6PCV - chains B and G of the 3 polymer chains in the assembly; structure by electron microscopy, 3.20 A resolution.

== Chain B ==
Protein: Guanine nucleotide-binding protein G(I)/G(S)/G(T) subunit beta-1
Organism: Bos taurus
UniProt: P62871 (GBB1_BOVIN); residues 1-340 here = UniProt positions 1-340
Sequence (340 residues; numbered 1 to 340; the number before each row is that of its first residue):
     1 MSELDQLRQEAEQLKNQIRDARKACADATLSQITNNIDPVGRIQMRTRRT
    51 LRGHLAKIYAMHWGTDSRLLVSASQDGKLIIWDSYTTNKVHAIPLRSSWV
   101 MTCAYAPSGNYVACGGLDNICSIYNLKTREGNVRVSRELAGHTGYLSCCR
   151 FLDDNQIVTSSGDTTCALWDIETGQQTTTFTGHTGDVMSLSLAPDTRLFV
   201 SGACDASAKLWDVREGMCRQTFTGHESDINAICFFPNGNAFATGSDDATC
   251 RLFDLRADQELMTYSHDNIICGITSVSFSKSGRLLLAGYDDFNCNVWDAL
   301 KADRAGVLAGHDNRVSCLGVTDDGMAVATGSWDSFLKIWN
Disordered / not traced: 1
Swiss-Prot annotation at these positions:
  - modified residue: Ser2 (N-acetylserine), His266 (Phosphohistidine)
From the paper describing this entry:
  - mutagenesis - L4A, D5A, I270A: unchanged catalytic activity with Phosphatidylinositol (3,4,5) trisphosphate-dependent Rac exchanger 1
  - mutagenesis - D5A: unchanged catalytic activity (GEF activity)

== Chain G ==
Protein: Guanine nucleotide-binding protein G(I)/G(S)/G(O) subunit gamma-2
Organism: Bos taurus
UniProt: P63212 (GBG2_BOVIN); residues 1-71 here = UniProt positions 1-71
Sequence (81 residues; numbered -9 to 71; the number before each row is that of its first residue; numbers below 1 keep their minus sign (His-9 is residue -9)):
    -9 HHHHHHHHHHMASNNTASIAQARKLVEQLKMEANIDRIKVSKAAADLMAY
    41 CEAHAKEDPLLTPVPASENPFREKKFFSAIL
Disordered / not traced: -9 to 4, 67-71
Differences from the reference sequence: expression tag (-9 to 0); engineered mutation Ser68 (Cys in P63212)
Swiss-Prot annotation at these positions:
  - modified residue: Ala2 (N-acetylalanine)
From the paper describing this entry:
  - mutagenesis - K14A: unchanged catalytic activity with Phosphatidylinositol (3,4,5) trisphosphate-dependent Rac exchanger 1
  - mutagenesis - K14A: unchanged catalytic activity (GEF activity)

== Interface between chain B and chain G ==
Contacting residue pairs (84; chain B residue first):
  Leu7(B) - Ala12(G)  hydrophobic
  Leu7(B) - Val16(G)
  Glu10(B) - Val16(G)
  Leu14(B) - Val16(G)
  Leu14(B) - Lys20(G)
  Leu14(B) - Ala23(G)  hydrophobic
  Lys15(B) - Leu19(G)
  Gln17(B) - Ala23(G)
  Ile18(B) - Leu19(G)
  Ile18(B) - Glu22(G)
  Ile18(B) - Ala23(G)
  Ala21(B) - Arg27(G)
  Cys25(B) - Arg27(G)
  Cys25(B) - Lys29(G)
  Cys25(B) - Val30(G)  hydrogen bond (backbone-backbone)
  Ala26(B) - Val30(G)  hydrophobic
  Ala28(B) - Val30(G)
  Leu30(B) - Ala34(G)  hydrophobic
  Ile33(B) - Ala34(G)  hydrophobic
  Thr34(B) - Met38(G)
  Ile37(B) - Met38(G)  hydrophobic
  Ile43(B) - Leu50(G)
  Met45(B) - Leu50(G)  hydrophobic
  Arg48(B) - Phe61(G)
  Arg48(B) - Arg62(G)
  Arg49(B) - Pro60(G)  hydrogen bond (side chain-backbone)
  Arg49(B) - Phe61(G)  hydrogen bond (side chain-backbone)
  Arg68(B) - Phe66(G)
  Ser84(B) - Phe61(G)
  Tyr85(B) - Pro60(G)  hydrophobic
  Tyr85(B) - Phe61(G)  hydrophobic
  Tyr85(B) - Phe66(G)  hydrophobic
  Thr86(B) - Phe66(G)
  Cys218(B) - Gln18(G)  hydrogen bond (backbone-side chain)
  Cys218(B) - Glu22(G)
  Arg219(B) - Glu22(G)
  Arg219(B) - Ile25(G)
  Gln220(B) - Ile25(G)
  Thr221(B) - Glu22(G)  hydrogen bond
  Phe235(B) - Leu37(G)  hydrophobic
  Phe235(B) - Tyr40(G)  hydrophobic
  Phe235(B) - Cys41(G)  hydrophobic
  Pro236(B) - Tyr40(G)
  Asn237(B) - Leu37(G)
  Ala240(B) - Leu37(G)  hydrophobic
  Asp254(B) - Ala33(G)
  Arg256(B) - Arg27(G)
  Arg256(B) - Ile28(G)  hydrogen bond (backbone-backbone)
  Arg256(B) - Asp36(G)  salt bridge
  Ala257(B) - Ile28(G)
  Ala257(B) - Val30(G)  hydrophobic
  Ala257(B) - Ala33(G)  hydrophobic
  Asp258(B) - Ile25(G)
  Asp258(B) - Arg27(G)  salt bridge
  Gln259(B) - Val30(G)
  Leu261(B) - Val30(G)  hydrophobic
  Leu261(B) - Leu37(G)  hydrophobic
  Ser279(B) - Asp48(G)
  Ser279(B) - Leu50(G)
  Lys280(B) - Glu47(G)
  Lys280(B) - Asp48(G)  hydrogen bond (backbone-side chain)
  Ser281(B) - Tyr40(G)
  Ser281(B) - Cys41(G)  hydrogen bond (backbone-side chain)
  Ser281(B) - His44(G)  hydrogen bond (side chain-backbone)
  Ser281(B) - Ala45(G)
  Ser281(B) - Asp48(G)  hydrogen bond (backbone-side chain)
  Gly282(B) - Cys41(G)
  Arg283(B) - Cys41(G)
  Arg283(B) - Leu51(G)
  Leu284(B) - Leu51(G)
  Leu300(B) - Cys41(G)  hydrophobic
  Val320(B) - Leu50(G)  hydrophobic
  Gly324(B) - Asp48(G)
  Gly324(B) - Pro49(G)
  Gly324(B) - Leu50(G)
  Met325(B) - Pro49(G)  hydrophobic
  Met325(B) - Leu50(G)
  Met325(B) - Asn59(G)
  Met325(B) - Pro60(G)
  Met325(B) - Phe61(G)  hydrophobic
  Ala326(B) - Phe61(G)  hydrophobic
  Ile338(B) - Phe61(G)  hydrophobic
  Asn340(B) - Asn59(G)
  Asn340(B) - Phe61(G)
Also at the interface, not in a pair above, chain B (55 interface residues in all): Leu4, Ala11, Asp27, Asn239, Leu252, Asp323
Also at the interface, not in a pair above, chain G (35 interface residues in all): Ile9, Arg13, Ser31, Ala35

== In short ==
Chain B and chain G form an interface of 55 and 35 residues respectively, with 10 hydrogen bonds and 2 salt
bridges. Among the polar pairs are Arg256(B)-Asp36(G), Asp258(B)-Arg27(G) and Arg49(B)-Pro60(G). From the
paper: L4A, D5A and I270A of chain B leave catalytic activity with Phosphatidylinositol (3,4,5)
trisphosphate-dependent Rac exchanger 1 unchanged; D5A of chain B leaves catalytic activity (GEF activity)
unchanged.
Chain B is Guanine nucleotide-binding protein G(I)/G(S)/G(T) subunit beta-1 and chain G is Guanine
nucleotide-binding protein G(I)/G(S)/G(O) subunit gamma-2, both from Bos taurus; the structure, Single
Particle Reconstruction of Phosphatidylinositol (3,4,5) trisphosphate-dependent Rac exchanger 1 bound to G
protein beta gamma ..., was determined by electron microscopy.
